4C3I - chains A and H of the 14 polymer chains in the assembly; structure by X-ray diffraction, 3.00 A resolution.

[Chain A]
Name: DNA-directed RNA polymerase I subunit RPA190
Source organism: Saccharomyces cerevisiae
Notes: EC 2.7.7.6
UniProtKB: P10964 (RPA1_YEAST); residues 1-1664 here = UniProt positions 1-1664
Amino-acid sequence (1664 residues; numbered 1 to 1664; the number before each row is that of its first residue):
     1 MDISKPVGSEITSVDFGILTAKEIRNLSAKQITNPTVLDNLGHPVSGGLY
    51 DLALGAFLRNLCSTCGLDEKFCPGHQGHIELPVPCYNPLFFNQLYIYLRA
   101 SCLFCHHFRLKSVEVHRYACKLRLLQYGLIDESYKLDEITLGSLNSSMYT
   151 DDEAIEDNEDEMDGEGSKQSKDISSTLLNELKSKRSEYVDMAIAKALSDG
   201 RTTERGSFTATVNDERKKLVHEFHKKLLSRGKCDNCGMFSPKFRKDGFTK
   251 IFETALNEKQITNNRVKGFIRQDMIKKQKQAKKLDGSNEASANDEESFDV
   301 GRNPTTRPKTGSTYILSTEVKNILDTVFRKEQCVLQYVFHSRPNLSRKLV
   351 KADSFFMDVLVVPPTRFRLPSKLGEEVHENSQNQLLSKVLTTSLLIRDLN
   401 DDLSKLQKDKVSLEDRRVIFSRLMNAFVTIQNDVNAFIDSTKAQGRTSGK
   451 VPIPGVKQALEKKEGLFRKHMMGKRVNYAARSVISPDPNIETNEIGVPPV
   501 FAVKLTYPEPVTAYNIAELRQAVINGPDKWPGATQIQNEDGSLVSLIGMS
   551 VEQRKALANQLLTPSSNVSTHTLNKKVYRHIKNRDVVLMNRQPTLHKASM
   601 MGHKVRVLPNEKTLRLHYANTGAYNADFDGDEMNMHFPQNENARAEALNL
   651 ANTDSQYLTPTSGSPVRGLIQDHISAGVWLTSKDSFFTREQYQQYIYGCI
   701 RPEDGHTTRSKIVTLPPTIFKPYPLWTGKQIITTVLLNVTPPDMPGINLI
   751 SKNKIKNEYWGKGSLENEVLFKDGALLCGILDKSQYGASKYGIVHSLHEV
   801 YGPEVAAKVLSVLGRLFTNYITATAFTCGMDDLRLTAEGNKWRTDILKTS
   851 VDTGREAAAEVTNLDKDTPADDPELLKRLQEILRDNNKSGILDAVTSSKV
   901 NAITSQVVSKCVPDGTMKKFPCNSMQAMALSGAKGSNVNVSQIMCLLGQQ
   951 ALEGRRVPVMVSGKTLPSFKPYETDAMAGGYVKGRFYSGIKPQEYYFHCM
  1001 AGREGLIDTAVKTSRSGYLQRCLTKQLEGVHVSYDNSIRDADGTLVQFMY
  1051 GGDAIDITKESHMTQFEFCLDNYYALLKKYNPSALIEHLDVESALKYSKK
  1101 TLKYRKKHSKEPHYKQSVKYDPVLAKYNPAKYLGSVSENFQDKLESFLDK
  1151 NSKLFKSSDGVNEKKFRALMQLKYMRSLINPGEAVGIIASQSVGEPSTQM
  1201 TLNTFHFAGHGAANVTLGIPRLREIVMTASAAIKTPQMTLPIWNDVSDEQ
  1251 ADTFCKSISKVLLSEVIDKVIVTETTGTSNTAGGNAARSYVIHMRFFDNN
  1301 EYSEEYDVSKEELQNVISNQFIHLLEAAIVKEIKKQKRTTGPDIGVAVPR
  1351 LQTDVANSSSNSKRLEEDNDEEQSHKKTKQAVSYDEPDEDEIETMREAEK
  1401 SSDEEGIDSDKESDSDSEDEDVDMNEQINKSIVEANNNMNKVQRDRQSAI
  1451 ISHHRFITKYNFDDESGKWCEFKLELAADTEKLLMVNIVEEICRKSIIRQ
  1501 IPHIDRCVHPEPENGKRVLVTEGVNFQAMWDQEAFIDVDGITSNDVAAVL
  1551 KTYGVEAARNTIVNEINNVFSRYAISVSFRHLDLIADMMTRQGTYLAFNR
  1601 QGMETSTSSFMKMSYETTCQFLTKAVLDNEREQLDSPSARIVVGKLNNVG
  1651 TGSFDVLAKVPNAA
Not modelled in the structure: 142-171, 276-311, 407-409, 448-450, 1154-1159, 1206-1213, 1279-1286, 1353-1437, 1664
Curated features (UniProtKB/Swiss-Prot):
  - region: P992 to E1004 (Bridging helix)
  - binding site (Zn(2+)): C62, C65, C72, H75, C102, C105, C233, C236
  - binding site (Mg(2+)): D627, D629, D631
  - modified residue (Phosphoserine): S889, S1636
From the paper describing this entry:
  - conformationally variable residues (helix shift): K1012 to S1016

[Chain H]
Name: DNA-directed RNA polymerases I, II, and III subunit rpabc 3
Source organism: Saccharomyces cerevisiae
UniProtKB: P20436 (RPAB3_YEAST); numbering as in UniProt (aligned over 1-146)
Amino-acid sequence (146 residues; numbered 1 to 146; the number before each row is that of its first residue):
     1 MSNTLFDDIFQVSEVDPGRYNKVCRIEAASTTQDQCKLTLDINVELFPVA
    51 AQDSLTVTIASSLNLEDTPANDSSATRSWRPPQAGDRSLADDYDYVMYGT
   101 AYKFEEVSKDLIAVYYSFGGLLMRLEGNYRNLNNLKQENAYLLIRR
Not modelled in the structure: 1-2, 65-74
Curated features (UniProtKB/Swiss-Prot):
  - region: D16 to T39 (Non-specific ssDNA binding)
  - modified residue: S2 (N-acetylserine), T68 (Phosphothreonine)

[How chain A and chain H interact]
Residue-residue contacts - 65 pairs, chain A then chain H:
  S682(A) - Y20(H)
  K683(A) - Y20(H)
  K683(A) - V23(H)
  K683(A) - D41(H)  salt bridge
  K683(A) - G120(H)
  D684(A) - Y20(H)
  D684(A) - N21(H)  hydrogen bond (side chain-backbone)
  D684(A) - K22(H)  hydrogen bond (side chain-backbone)
  D684(A) - V23(H)  hydrogen bond (side chain-backbone)
  F686(A) - V23(H)  hydrophobic
  F686(A) - N43(H)
  F686(A) - L121(H)  hydrophobic
  R689(A) - W79(H)
  R689(A) - P81(H)
  P716(A) - W79(H)  hydrophobic
  P716(A) - Y98(H)  hydrophobic
  P717(A) - W79(H)
  P717(A) - Y98(H)
  T718(A) - M97(H)
  T718(A) - Y98(H)  hydrogen bond (backbone-backbone)
  T718(A) - F118(H)
  T718(A) - G119(H)
  I719(A) - N43(H)
  I719(A) - Y95(H)
  I719(A) - V96(H)
  F720(A) - W79(H)
  F720(A) - V96(H)  hydrogen bond (backbone-backbone)
  F720(A) - Y98(H)  hydrophobic
  F720(A) - Y141(H)  hydrophobic
  K721(A) - A90(H)  hydrogen bond (side chain-backbone)
  K721(A) - D91(H)
  K721(A) - Y93(H)  hydrogen bond (side chain-backbone)
  K721(A) - D94(H)
  K721(A) - Y95(H)
  K721(A) - V96(H)  hydrogen bond (backbone-backbone)
  P722(A) - L46(H)  hydrophobic
  P722(A) - D94(H)
  P724(A) - W79(H)  hydrophobic
  L725(A) - N43(H)
  L725(A) - L46(H)  hydrophobic
  W726(A) - W79(H)  hydrophobic
  T727(A) - G119(H)  hydrogen bond (side chain-backbone)
  K729(A) - G120(H)
  W760(A) - G18(H)
  W760(A) - Y20(H)
  G761(A) - G18(H)
  K762(A) - E14(H)  salt bridge
  K762(A) - D16(H)
  K762(A) - R25(H)
  K762(A) - E27(H)  salt bridge
  G763(A) - R25(H)  hydrogen bond (backbone-side chain)
  L765(A) - L122(H)  hydrophobic
  E766(A) - Y20(H)  hydrogen bond
  L770(A) - Y102(H)  hydrophobic
  K772(A) - A101(H)
  K772(A) - Y102(H)
  K772(A) - E138(H)  salt bridge
  D773(A) - E138(H)
  L777(A) - T100(H)
  L777(A) - S117(H)  hydrogen bond (backbone-side chain)
  L777(A) - G120(H)  hydrogen bond (backbone-backbone)
  L777(A) - L122(H)
  K919(A) - R19(H)
  F920(A) - R19(H)
  P921(A) - R19(H)
Also at the interface, not in a pair above, chain A (33 interface residues in all): Y723, Y759, C778

[Summary]
The interface between chain A and chain H involves 33 residues on one side and 34 on the other, with 13
hydrogen bonds and 4 salt bridges. Among the polar pairs are K683(A)-D41(H), K762(A)-E14(H) and
K762(A)-E27(H). UniProt lists 8 Zn2+-binding residues and 3 Mg2+-binding residues on chain A. From the paper:
conformational variability at K1012(A).
Here chain A is DNA-directed RNA polymerase I subunit RPA190 and chain H is DNA-directed RNA polymerases I,
II, and III subunit rpabc 3, both from Saccharomyces cerevisiae. Entry 4C3I (Structure of 14-subunit RNA
polymerase I at 3.0 A resolution, crystal form C2-100) was determined by X-ray diffraction, deposited together
with 4C3H and 4C3J.
